PDB entry 1ZII | X-ray diffraction, 1.80 A resolution | chains A and B

== Chain A (and B) ==
Molecule: General control protein GCN4
From: Saccharomyces cerevisiae
Notes: engineered mutation(s): ASN 16 REPLACED WITH AMINOBUTYRIC ACID (ABA); chain B of this document is another copy of the same molecule, construct and numbering; everything in this record applies to it too
Reference sequence: P03069 (GCN4_YEAST); residues 1-33 here correspond to UniProt positions 249-281 (UniProt number = residue number + 248)
Sequence (34 residues; row label = number of the first residue in the row; numbering starts at 0):
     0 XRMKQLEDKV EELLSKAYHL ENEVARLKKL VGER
Disordered / not traced: 32-33
Differences from the reference sequence: modified residue (16)
Modified / non-standard residues: ACE (acetyl group) at position 0; A16 (alpha-aminobutyric acid; ABA)
Curated features (UniProtKB/Swiss-Prot):
  - region: L5 to L26 (Leucine-zipper)

== Interface between chain A and chain B ==
Contacting residue pairs - 38 pairs, chain A then chain B:
  R1(A) with M2(B), hydrogen bond; E6(B), salt bridge
  M2(A) with R1(B); M2(B); L5(B), hydrophobic
  L5(A) with M2(B), hydrophobic; L5(B), hydrophobic; E6(B)
  E6(A) with L5(B)
  K8(A) with V9(B)
  V9(A) with K8(B); V9(B), hydrophobic; L12(B)
  L12(A) with V9(B), hydrophobic; L12(B), hydrophobic
  L13(A) with L12(B)
  K15(A) with A16(B)
  A16(A) with K15(B); L19(B)
  L19(A) with A16(B); L19(B), hydrophobic; E20(B); V23(B), hydrophobic
  E20(A) with K15(B), salt bridge; L19(B)
  E22(A) with V23(B); K27(B), salt bridge
  V23(A) with E22(B); V23(B), hydrophobic; L26(B), hydrophobic
  R25(A) with K27(B)
  L26(A) with V23(B); L26(B), hydrophobic; K27(B)
  K27(A) with E22(B), salt bridge; L26(B)
  V30(A) with L29(B), hydrophobic; V30(B), hydrophobic
Other interface residues (no listed pair), chain A (19 interface residues in all): L29
Other interface residues (no listed pair), chain B (18 interface residues in all): L13

== In short ==
The interface between chain A and chain B involves 19 residues on one side and 18 on the other, with 1
hydrogen bond and 4 salt bridges. Polar pairs include R1(A)-E6(B), E20(A)-K15(B) and E22(A)-K27(B).
Chain A and chain B are both General control protein GCN4 (Saccharomyces cerevisiae); the structure,
GCN4-leucine zipper core mutant ASN16ABA in the dimeric state, was determined by X-ray diffraction together
with 1ZIJ from the same study.
